7L0S - chains A and B of the 5 polymer chains in the assembly; structure by electron microscopy, 4.50 A resolution (low resolution: residue-level contacts below are approximate; hydrogen-bond / salt-bridge calls are withheld).

# Chain A
Molecule: Guanine nucleotide-binding protein G(i) subunit alpha-1
Organism: Homo sapiens
UniProt: P63096 (GNAI1_HUMAN); residues 1-354 here = UniProt positions 1-354
Chain sequence (354 residues; numbered 1 to 354; the number before each row is that of its first residue):
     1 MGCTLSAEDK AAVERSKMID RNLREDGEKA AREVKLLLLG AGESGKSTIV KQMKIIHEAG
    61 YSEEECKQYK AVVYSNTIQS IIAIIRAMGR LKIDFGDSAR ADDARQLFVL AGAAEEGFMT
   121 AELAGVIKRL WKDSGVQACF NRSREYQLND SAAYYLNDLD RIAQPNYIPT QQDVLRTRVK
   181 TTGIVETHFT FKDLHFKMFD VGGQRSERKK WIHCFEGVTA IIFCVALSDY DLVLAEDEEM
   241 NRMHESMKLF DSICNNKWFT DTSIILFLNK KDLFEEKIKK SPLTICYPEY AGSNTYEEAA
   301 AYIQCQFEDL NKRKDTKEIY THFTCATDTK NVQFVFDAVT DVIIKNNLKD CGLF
Not modelled in the structure: 1, 57-63, 178-181, 235-239
UniProt features mapped onto this chain:
  - region: Lys35 to Thr48 (G1 motif), Asp173 to Thr181 (G2 motif), Phe196 to Arg205 (G3 motif), Ile265 to Asp272 (G4 motif), Thr324 to Thr329 (G5 motif)
  - binding site (GTP): Glu43 to Thr48, Ser151, Leu175 to Thr181, Asp200 to Gln204, Asn269 to Asp272, Ala326
  - binding site (Mg(2+)): Ser47, Thr181
  - modified residue: Arg178 (ADP-ribosylarginine), Gln204 (Deamidated glutamine), Cys351 (ADP-ribosylcysteine)
  - lipidation: Gly2 (N-myristoyl glycine), Cys3 (S-palmitoyl cysteine)
  - natural variant: Gly40 (G40C: In NEDHISB; G40R: In NEDHISB), Gly45 (G45D: In NEDHISB), Thr48 (T48I: In NEDHISB; T48K: In NEDHISB), Gln52 (Q52P: In NEDHISB), Ser75 (deletion: In NEDHISB; uncertain significance), Gln172 (deletion: In NEDHISB), Asp173 (D173V: In NEDHISB), Glu186 to Phe189 (deletion: In NEDHISB; uncertain significance), Cys224 (C224Y: In NEDHISB), Lys270 (K270N: In NEDHISB; K270R: In NEDHISB), Asp272 (D272G: In NEDHISB), Ala326 (A326P: In NEDHISB), 1 further natural variant entry in UniProt
  - mutagenesis: Gly42 (G42R: Abolishes switch to an activated conformation and dissociation from beta and gamma subunits upon GTP binding. Abolishes interaction with RGS family members), Glu116 (E116L: Enhances interaction (inactive GDP-bound) with RGS14), Gln147 (Q147L: Enhances interaction (inactive GDP-bound) with RGS14), Glu245 (E245L: Enhances interaction (inactive GDP-bound) with RGS14)

# Chain B
Molecule: Guanine nucleotide-binding protein G(I)/G(S)/G(T) subunit beta-1
Organism: Homo sapiens
UniProt: P62873 (GBB1_HUMAN); residues 2-340 here = UniProt positions 2-340
Chain sequence (361 residues; row label = number of the first residue in the row; numbers below 1 keep their minus sign (Met-20 is residue -20)):
   -20 MRGSHHHHHH HHHHLEVLFQ GPSELDQLRQ EAEQLKNQIR DARKACADAT LSQITNNIDP
    40 VGRIQMRTRR TLRGHLAKIY AMHWGTDSRL LVSASQDGKL IIWDSYTTNK VHAIPLRSSW
   100 VMTCAYAPSG NYVACGGLDN ICSIYNLKTR EGNVRVSREL AGHTGYLSCC RFLDDNQIVT
   160 SSGDTTCALW DIETGQQTTT FTGHTGDVMS LSLAPDTRLF VSGACDASAK LWDVREGMCR
   220 QTFTGHESDI NAICFFPNGN AFATGSDDAT CRLFDLRADQ ELMTYSHDNI ICGITSVSFS
   280 KSGRLLLAGY DDFNCNVWDA LKADRAGVLA GHDNRVSCLG VTDDGMAVAT GSWDSFLKIW
   340 N
Not modelled in the structure: -20 to 29
Sequence notes: initiating methionine (-20); expression tag (-19 to 1)
UniProt features mapped onto this chain:
  - modified residue: Ser2 (N-acetylserine), His266 (Phosphohistidine)
  - natural variant: Leu30 (L30F: In MRD42; uncertain significance), Arg52 (R52G: In MRD42), Gly64 (G64V: In MRD42), Asp76 (D76E: In MRD42; D76G: In MRD42), Gly77 (G77S: In MRD42), Lys78 (K78R: In MRD42), Ile80 (I80N: In MRD42; I80T: In MRD42), His91 (H91R: In MRD42; uncertain significance), Ala92 (A92T: In MRD42), Pro94 (P94S: In MRD42), Leu95 (L95P: In MRD42), Arg96 (R96L: In MRD42), 5 further natural variant entries in UniProt

# How chain A and chain B interact
Residue-residue contacts (55):
  Ala12(A) with Asn88(B)
  Val13(A) with Asn88(B)
  Ser16(A) with Asn88(B); Lys89(B)
  Ile19(A) with Lys89(B); Ala92(B)
  Asp20(A) with Lys89(B)
  Leu23(A) with Gly53(B); Ile80(B); Lys89(B); Ala92(B)
  Asp26(A) with Lys78(B)
  Gly27(A) with Leu55(B)
  Tyr69(A) with Arg96(B)
  Ala71(A) with Arg134(B)
  Val72(A) with Val135(B)
  Asn76(A) with Arg137(B)
  Gln79(A) with Arg137(B); Thr173(B)
  Glu115(A) with Arg129(B)
  Glu116(A) with Thr128(B); Glu130(B); Arg134(B)
  Val174(A) with Arg96(B)
  Thr182(A) with Asn119(B); His142(B)
  Gly183(A) with Asn119(B)
  Ile184(A) with Leu117(B)
  Glu186(A) with Trp99(B)
  Lys197(A) with Ser98(B)
  Phe199(A) with Trp99(B)
  Gln204(A) with Tyr145(B)
  Arg205(A) with Gly162(B)
  Ser206(A) with Tyr145(B); Gly162(B); Asp186(B)
  Glu207(A) with Cys204(B)
  Lys210(A) with Tyr145(B); Met188(B); Cys204(B); Asp228(B); Asn230(B); Asp246(B)
  Trp211(A) with Tyr145(B)
  His213(A) with Lys57(B); Tyr59(B); Trp332(B)
  Cys214(A) with Tyr59(B); Gln75(B); Trp99(B); Leu117(B)
  Phe215(A) with Trp99(B); Leu117(B)
  Glu216(A) with Lys57(B)
  Trp258(A) with Arg314(B)
Other interface residues (no listed pair), chain A (38 interface residues in all): Gln68, Ser75, Gln147, Thr177, Lys209
Other interface residues (no listed pair), chain B (44 interface residues in all): Ser97, Met101, Asn125, Lys127, Ser136, Glu138, Thr143, Gly144, Gly174, Gln175, Ile229

# Summary
Chain A and chain B form an interface of 38 and 44 residues respectively. Curated annotation (UniProt) lists
24 GTP-binding residues, Mg2+-binding residues Ser47(A) and Thr181(A) and 4 mutagenesis sites on chain A.
Here chain A is Guanine nucleotide-binding protein G(i) subunit alpha-1 and chain B is Guanine
nucleotide-binding protein G(I)/G(S)/G(T) subunit beta-1, both from Homo sapiens. Entry 7L0S (Structure of
NTS-NTSR1-Gi complex in lipid nanodisc, noncanonical state, with AHD) was determined by electron microscopy
together with 7L0P, 7L0Q and 7L0R from the same study.
